1OIR - chain A; structure by X-ray diffraction, 1.91 A resolution.

Chain A:
Protein: Cell division protein kinase 2
From: Homo sapiens
Notes: EC 2.7.1.37
UniProtKB: P24941 (CDK2_HUMAN); residue numbers follow UniProt; this construct covers 1-298
Chain sequence (299 residues; numbered 0 to 298; the number before each row is that of its first residue; numbering starts at 0):
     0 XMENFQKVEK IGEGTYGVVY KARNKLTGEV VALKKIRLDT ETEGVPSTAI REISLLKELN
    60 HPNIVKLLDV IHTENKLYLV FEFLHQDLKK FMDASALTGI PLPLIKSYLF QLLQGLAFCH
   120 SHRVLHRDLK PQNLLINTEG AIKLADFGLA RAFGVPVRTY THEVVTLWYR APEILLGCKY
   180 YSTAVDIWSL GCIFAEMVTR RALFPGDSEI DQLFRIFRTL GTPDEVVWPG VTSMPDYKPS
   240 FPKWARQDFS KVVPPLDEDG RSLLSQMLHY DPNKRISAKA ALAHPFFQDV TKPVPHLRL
Unresolved in the structure: 0, 38-46, 297-298
Modified / non-standard residues: ACE (acetyl group) at position 0; K33 (lysine nz-carboxylic acid; KCX)
Ligand contacts: HDY (1-(dimethylamino)-3-(4-{{4-(2-methylimidazo[1,2-a]pyridin-3-yl)pyrimidin-2-yl]amino}phenoxy)propan-2-ol): I10, G11, E12, G13, V18, A31, K33, F80, E81, F82, L83, H84, Q85, D86, K89, L134, A144, D145
Curated features (UniProtKB/Swiss-Prot):
  - active site: D127 (Proton acceptor)
  - binding site (ATP): I10 to V18, K33, E81 to L83, D86, K129 to N132, D145
  - binding site (Mg(2+)): N132, D145
  - site (CDK7 binding): K9, K88, K89, L166
  - modified residue: M1 (N-acetylmethionine), K6 (N6-acetyllysine), T14 (Phosphothreonine), Y15 (Phosphotyrosine), Y19 (Phosphotyrosine), T160 (Phosphothreonine)
  - natural variant: P45 (P45L: In a glioblastoma multiforme sample)
  - mutagenesis: K9 (K9F: Reduced phosphorylation by CAK), T14 (T14A: 2-fold increase in activity), Y15 (Y15F: 2-fold increase in activity), K88 to K89 (Reduced phosphorylation by CAK), T160 (T160A: Abolishes activity), L166 (L166R: Reduced phosphorylation by CAK and reduced kinase activity)

In short:
Bound to chain A: compound HDY. Curated annotation (UniProt) lists active-site residue D127, 19 ATP-binding
residues, Mg2+-binding residues N132 and D145 and 7 mutagenesis sites.
Chain A is Cell division protein kinase 2 (Homo sapiens); the structure, Imidazopyridines: a potent and
selective class of Cyclin-dependent Kinase inhibitors identified through Structure-based hybridisation, was
determined by X-ray diffraction (same publication as 1OIQ and 1OIT).
